PDB entry 4QWG | X-ray diffraction, 2.60 A resolution | chains D and E of the 28 polymer chains in the assembly

[Chain D]
Name: Proteasome subunit alpha type-5
Source organism: Saccharomyces cerevisiae
Reference sequence: P32379 (PSA5_YEAST); residues -7 to 252 here correspond to UniProt positions 1-260 (UniProt number = residue number + 8)
Sequence (260 residues; each row starts with the number of its first residue; numbers below 1 keep their minus sign (Met-7 is residue -7)):
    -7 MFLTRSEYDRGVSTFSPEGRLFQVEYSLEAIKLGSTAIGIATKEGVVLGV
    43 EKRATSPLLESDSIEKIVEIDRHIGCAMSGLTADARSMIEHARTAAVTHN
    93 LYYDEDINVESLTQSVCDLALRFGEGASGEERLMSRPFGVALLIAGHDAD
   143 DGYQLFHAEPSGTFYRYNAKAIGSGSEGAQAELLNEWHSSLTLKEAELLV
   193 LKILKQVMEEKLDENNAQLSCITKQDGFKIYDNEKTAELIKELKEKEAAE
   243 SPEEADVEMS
Disordered / not traced: -7 to 0, 118-124, 243-252

[Chain E]
Name: Proteasome subunit alpha type-6
Source organism: Saccharomyces cerevisiae
Reference sequence: P40302 (PSA6_YEAST); residues 0-233 here correspond to UniProt positions 1-234 (UniProt number = residue number + 1)
Sequence (234 residues; row label = number of the first residue in the row; numbering starts at 0):
     0 MFRNNYDGDTVTFSPTGRLFQVEYALEAIKQGSVTVGLRSNTHAVLVALK
    50 RNADELSSYQKKIIKCDEHMGLSLAGLAPDARVLSNYLRQQCNYSSLVFN
   100 RKLAVERAGHLLCDKAQKNTQSYGGRPYGVGLLIIGYDKSGAHLLEFQPS
   150 GNVTELYGTAIGARSQGAKTYLERTLDTFIKIDGNPDELIKAGVEAISQS
   200 LRDESLTVDNLSIAIVGKDTPFTIYDGEAVAKYI
Disordered / not traced: 0-2
UniProt features mapped onto this chain:
  - modified residue: Ser13 (Phosphoserine)
  - cross-link: Lys190 (Glycyl lysine isopeptide (Lys-Gly) (interchain with G-Cter in ubiquitin))

[Interface between chain D and chain E]
Residue-residue contacts (41):
  Ser5(D) - Arg125(E)
  Thr6(D) - Gly7(E)
  Thr6(D) - Gln20(E)
  Phe7(D) - Gln20(E)  hydrogen bond (backbone-side chain)
  Phe7(D) - Tyr23(E)
  Phe7(D) - Leu76(E)  hydrophobic
  Phe7(D) - Arg125(E)
  Phe7(D) - Pro126(E)
  Phe7(D) - Gly128(E)
  Ser8(D) - Tyr23(E)
  Pro9(D) - Tyr23(E)  hydrophobic
  Pro9(D) - Glu26(E)
  Glu10(D) - Gln30(E)
  Gly11(D) - Tyr23(E)
  Gly11(D) - Ala27(E)
  Leu13(D) - Arg125(E)
  Gln106(D) - Arg81(E)  hydrogen bond
  Asp110(D) - Arg81(E)  salt bridge
  Leu113(D) - Pro78(E)  hydrophobic
  Leu113(D) - Arg125(E)
  Glu117(D) - Tyr122(E)
  Ser153(D) - Pro78(E)
  Gly154(D) - Pro78(E)
  Thr155(D) - Gln59(E)
  Tyr157(D) - Arg50(E)
  Tyr157(D) - Ala52(E)
  Tyr157(D) - Ser56(E)
  Tyr157(D) - Ser57(E)
  Tyr157(D) - Gln59(E)
  Arg158(D) - Ser56(E)
  Arg158(D) - Ser57(E)  hydrogen bond (backbone-backbone)
  Tyr159(D) - Ala52(E)
  Tyr159(D) - Asp53(E)
  Tyr159(D) - Leu55(E)
  Tyr159(D) - Ser56(E)
  Asn160(D) - Leu55(E)  hydrogen bond (backbone-backbone)
  Ala161(D) - Leu55(E)
  Gln172(D) - Asp53(E)  hydrogen bond
  Gln172(D) - Leu55(E)
  Leu175(D) - Leu55(E)
  Leu176(D) - Leu55(E)  hydrophobic
Also at the interface, not in a pair above, chain D (26 interface residues in all): Arg2, Gly3, Phe156
Also at the interface, not in a pair above, chain E (25 interface residues in all): Asp6, Ala24, Asn51, Asp79, Gly123

[Summary]
26 residues of chain D and 25 residues of chain E are in contact; the contacts include 5 hydrogen bonds and 1
salt bridge. Polar pairs include Asp110(D)-Arg81(E), Phe7(D)-Gln20(E) and Gln106(D)-Arg81(E).
Here chain D is Proteasome subunit alpha type-5 and chain E is Proteasome subunit alpha type-6, both from
Saccharomyces cerevisiae. Entry 4QWG (yCP beta5-A49V mutant in complex with carfilzomib) was determined by
X-ray diffraction, deposited together with 4QUX, 4QUY, 4QV0, 4QV1, 4QV3, 4QV4 and 42 further entries.
